Entry 7PQQ (electron microscopy, 3.30 A resolution); this record covers chains A and B.

== Chain A ==
Molecule: Sodium/bile acid cotransporter
Source organism: Homo sapiens
UniProt: Q14973 (NTCP_HUMAN); residue numbers follow UniProt; this construct covers 3-328
Amino-acid sequence (333 residues; row label = number of the first residue in the row):
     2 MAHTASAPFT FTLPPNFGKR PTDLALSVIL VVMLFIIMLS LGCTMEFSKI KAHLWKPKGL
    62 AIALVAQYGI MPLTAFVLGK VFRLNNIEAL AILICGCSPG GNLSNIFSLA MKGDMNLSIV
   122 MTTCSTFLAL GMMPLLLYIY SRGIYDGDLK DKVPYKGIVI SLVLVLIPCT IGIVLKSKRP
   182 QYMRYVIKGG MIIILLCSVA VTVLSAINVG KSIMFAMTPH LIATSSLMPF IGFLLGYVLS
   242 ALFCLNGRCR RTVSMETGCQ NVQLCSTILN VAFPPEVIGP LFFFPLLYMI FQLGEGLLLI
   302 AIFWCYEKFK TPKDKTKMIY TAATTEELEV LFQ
Unresolved in the structure: 2-11, 310-334
Construct notes: initiating methionine (2); engineered mutation T5 (Asn in Q14973), T11 (Asn in Q14973), V33 (Phe in Q14973), I37 (Phe in Q14973), N86 (Lys in Q14973), I95 (Val in Q14973), I107 (Val in Q14973), L129 (Cys in Q14973), H221 (Leu in Q14973); expression tag (329-334)
Reported in the primary citation:
  - disease-associated variants - S267F: abolished catalytic activity (citing earlier work)
  - disease-associated variants - S199R (citing earlier work)

== Chain B ==
Molecule: Anti-RON nanobody, Megabody 91, Glucosidase YgjK
Source organism: Lama glama
Notes: EC 3.2.1.-
UniProt: P42592 (YGJK_ECOLI); residues 13-187 here correspond to UniProt positions 487-661 (UniProt number = residue number + 474)
Amino-acid sequence (906 residues; numbered 1 to 906; the number before each row is that of its first residue):
     1 QVQLVESGGG LVKEETQSGL NNYARVVEKG QYDSLEIPAQ VAASWESGRD DAAVFGFIDK
    61 EQLDKYVANG GKRSDWTVKF AENRSQDGTL LGYSLLQESV DQASYMYSDN HYLAEMATIL
   121 GKPEEAKRYR QLAQQLADYI NTCMFDPTTQ FYYDVRIEDK PLANGCAGKP IVERGKGPEG
   181 WSPLFNGAAT QANADAVVKV MLDPKEFNTF VPLGTAALTN PAFGADIYWR GRVWVDQFWF
   241 GLKGMERYGY RDDALKLADT FFRHAKGLTA DGPIQENYNP LTGAQQGAPN FSWSAAHLYM
   301 LYNDFFRKQA SGGGSGGGGS GGGGSGNADN YKNVINRTGA PQYMKDYDYD DHQRFNPFFD
   361 LGAWHGHLLP DGPNTMGGFP GVALLTEEYI NFMASNFDRL TVWQDGKKVD FTLEAYSIPG
   421 ALVQKLTAKD VQVEMTLRFA TPRTSLLETK ITSNKPLDLV WDGELLEKLE AKEGKPLSDK
   481 TIAGEYPDYQ RKISATRDGL KVTFGKVRAT WDLLTSGESE YQVHKSLPVQ TEINGNRFTS
   541 KAHINGSTTL YTTYSHLLTA QEVSKEQMQI RDILARPAFY LTASQQRWEE YLKKGLTNPD
   601 ATPEQTRVAV KAIETLNGNW RSPGGAVKFN TVTPSVTGRW FSGNQTWPWD TWKQAFAMAH
   661 FNPDIAKENI RAVFSWQIQP GDSVRPQDVG FVPDLIAWNL SPERGGDGGN WNERNTKPSL
   721 AAWSVMEVYN VTQDKTWVAE MYPKLVAYHD WWLRNRDHNG NGVPEYGATR DKAHNTESGE
   781 MLFTVKKSLR LSCAASTNLR SYAMAWFRQA PGKEREFVSF INWNYGNTRY ADSVKGRFTI
   841 SRDNAKITVY LQMNSLKPED TAVYYCAAAT IGRLAGIDST TLYDYWGQGT QVTVSSHHHH
   901 HHEPEA
Unresolved in the structure: 1, 13-787, 896-906
Cystine bridges: C793-C866

== Interface between chain A and chain B ==
Residue-residue contacts - 36 pairs, chain A then chain B:
  F12(A) with Y825(B); G826(B), hydrogen bond (backbone-backbone); N827(B); T828(B)
  T13(A) with N827(B), hydrogen bond
  L14(A) with N827(B)
  R84(A) with R800(B), hydrogen bond (backbone-side chain)
  N86(A) with Y802(B); N824(B)
  N87(A) with T870(B); I871(B)
  I88(A) with Y802(B), hydrophobic; G872(B)
  E89(A) with N824(B), hydrogen bond
  G144(A) with I871(B)
  I145(A) with G872(B)
  Y146(A) with G872(B); L874(B)
  D147(A) with G872(B), hydrogen bond (backbone-backbone); R873(B), salt bridge
  F216(A) with Y825(B)
  A217(A) with Y825(B), hydrogen bond (backbone-side chain)
  T219(A) with Y825(B), hydrogen bond
  A273(A) with L874(B)
  F274(A) with R873(B); L874(B), hydrophobic
  P275(A) with R873(B); A875(B)
  E277(A) with N822(B), hydrogen bond (backbone-side chain); N827(B); R829(B); I877(B)
  V278(A) with Y802(B), hydrophobic; N822(B)
  G280(A) with N827(B)
  P281(A) with Y825(B)
Interface residues without a listed pair, chain A (28 interface residues in all): L85, K153, M218, L222, V272, L282
Interface residues without a listed pair, chain B (17 interface residues in all): F820

== Overview ==
The interface between chain A and chain B involves 28 residues on one side and 17 on the other, with 8
hydrogen bonds and 1 salt bridge. Polar contacts include D147(A)-R873(B), T13(A)-N827(B) and R84(A)-R800(B).
From the paper: S267F of chain A abolishes catalytic activity.
Here chain A is Sodium/bile acid cotransporter (Homo sapiens) and chain B is Anti-RON nanobody, Megabody 91,
Glucosidase YgjK (Lama glama). Entry 7PQQ (Structure of thermostabilised human NTCP in complex with Megabody
91) was determined by electron microscopy together with 7PQG from the same study.
